PDB entry 3KXB | X-ray diffraction, 3.20 A resolution | chains F and J of the 10 polymer chains in the assembly

[Chain F]
Protein: Histone H4
From: Xenopus laevis
UniProt: P62799 (H4_XENLA); residues 1-102 here correspond to UniProt positions 2-103 (UniProt number = residue number + 1)
Sequence (102 residues; each row starts with the number of its first residue):
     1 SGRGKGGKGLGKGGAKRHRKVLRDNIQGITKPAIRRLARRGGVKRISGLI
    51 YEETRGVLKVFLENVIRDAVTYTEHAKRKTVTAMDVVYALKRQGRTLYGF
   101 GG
Disordered / not traced: 1-16

[Chain J]
Molecule: Palindromic 146 bp DNA repeat 8/9 from human x-chromosome alpha satellite DNA
Sequence (146 nucleotides; each row starts with the number of its first residue):
   147 ATCAATATCCACCTGCAGATTCTACCAAAAGTGTATTTGGAAACTGCTCC
   197 ATCAAAAGGCATGTTCAGCGGAATTCCGCTGAACATGCCTTTTGATGGAG
   247 CAGTTTCCAAATACACTTTTGGTAGAATCTGCAGGTGGATATTGAT

[How chain F and chain J interact]
Residue-residue contacts (4):
  Thr-30(F) / DA207(J)  phosphate contact
  Lys-31(F) / DT208(J)  phosphate contact
  Pro-32(F) / DA207(J)  phosphate contact
  Arg-36(F) / DA207(J)  salt bridge to the phosphate
Also at the interface, not in a pair above, chain F (7 interface residues in all): Arg-45, Lys-77, Thr-80
Also at the interface, not in a pair above, chain J (6 interface residues in all): DA187, DC196, DC215, DG216

[Overview]
7 residues of chain F and 6 residues of chain J are in contact; the contacts include 1 salt bridge. The
salt-bridged pair is Arg-36(F)/DA207(J).
Here chain F is Histone H4 (Xenopus laevis) and chain J is Palindromic 146 bp DNA repeat 8/9 from human
x-chromosome alpha satellite DNA. Entry 3KXB (Structural characterization of H3K56Q nucleosomes and
nucleosomal arrays) was determined by X-ray diffraction, deposited together with 3KWQ.
